PDB entry 3AFN | X-ray diffraction, 1.63 A resolution | chains C and D of the 4 polymer chains in the assembly

# Chain C (and D)
Molecule: Carbonyl reductase
From: Sphingomonas sp
Notes: EC 1.1.1.126; chain D of this document is another copy of the same molecule, construct and numbering; everything in this record applies to it too
UniProt: D6RU56 (D6RU56_9SPHN); residue numbers follow UniProt; this construct covers 1-258
Sequence (258 residues; numbered 1 to 258; the number before each row is that of its first residue):
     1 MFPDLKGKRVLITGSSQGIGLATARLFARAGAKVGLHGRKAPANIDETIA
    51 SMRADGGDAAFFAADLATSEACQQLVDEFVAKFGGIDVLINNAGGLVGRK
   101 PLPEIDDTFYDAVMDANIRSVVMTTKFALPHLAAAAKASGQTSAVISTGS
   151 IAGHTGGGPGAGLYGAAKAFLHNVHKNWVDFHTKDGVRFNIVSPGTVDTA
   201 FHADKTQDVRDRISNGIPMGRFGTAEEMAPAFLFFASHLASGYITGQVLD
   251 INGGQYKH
Not modelled in the structure: 1
Small-molecule neighbours:
  - NADP (NAP; NADP nicotinamide-adenine-dinucleotide phosphate): G14, S15, S16, Q17, G18, I19, G20, H37, G38, R39, K40, A64, D65, L66, A67, N92, A93, G94, G95, A116, N117, T148, G149, S150, Y164, K168, P194, G195, T196, V197, T199, A200, F201, H202
  - tertiary-butyl alcohol (TBU), molecule 1: K100, P101, L102, P103, G158, P159, G160, A161, G162
  - tertiary-butyl alcohol (TBU), molecule 2: N177, W178, F181, H182
From the paper describing this entry:
  - binding site for NADP: G14, S16, Q17, I19, G20, R39, K40, D65, L66, N91, N92, A93, G94, Y164, K168, G195, V197, T199, A200, H202
  - catalytic residues: S150, Y164, K168
  - mutagenesis - S16Y, G38E, R39D, R39D/K40D, K40D/A41D, A41E, S150A, Y164F, K168A: decreased catalytic activity
  - mutagenesis - G38D, R39I, R39V, R39W: decreased binding to NADPH
  - mutagenesis - G38D: unchanged catalytic activity on NADH
  - mutagenesis - G38D/R39E/K40E, G38D/R39D: abolished catalytic activity
  - specificity-determining residues: G38, R39 (by similarity / conservation)

# Interface between chain C and chain D
Residue-residue contacts (75):
  F2(C) - F2(D)  hydrophobic
  K176(C) - K257(D)
  V179(C) - P218(D)  hydrophobic
  V179(C) - K257(D)
  D180(C) - P218(D)
  D180(C) - K257(D)  salt bridge
  T183(C) - P218(D)
  T183(C) - M219(D)
  R188(C) - M219(D)
  T196(C) - Y243(D)
  I217(C) - Y243(D)
  P218(C) - V179(D)  hydrophobic
  P218(C) - D180(D)
  P218(C) - T183(D)
  M219(C) - T183(D)
  M219(C) - R188(D)
  M219(C) - G242(D)
  M219(C) - Y243(D)  hydrophobic
  M219(C) - T245(D)
  R221(C) - Y243(D)  hydrogen bond (backbone-side chain)
  F222(C) - Y243(D)
  G223(C) - Y243(D)  hydrogen bond (backbone-side chain)
  E227(C) - Y243(D)
  M228(C) - Y243(D)  hydrophobic
  P230(C) - L239(D)
  P230(C) - A240(D)
  A231(C) - F234(D)  hydrophobic
  F234(C) - A231(D)  hydrophobic
  F234(C) - F234(D)  hydrophobic
  L239(C) - P230(D)
  A240(C) - P230(D)
  G242(C) - M219(D)
  Y243(C) - T196(D)
  Y243(C) - I217(D)
  Y243(C) - M219(D)  hydrophobic
  Y243(C) - R221(D)  hydrogen bond (side chain-backbone)
  Y243(C) - F222(D)
  Y243(C) - G223(D)  hydrogen bond (side chain-backbone)
  Y243(C) - E227(D)
  Y243(C) - M228(D)  hydrophobic
  Y243(C) - I251(D)
  Y243(C) - N252(D)  hydrogen bond (backbone-backbone)
  Y243(C) - G253(D)  hydrogen bond (backbone-backbone)
  I244(C) - D250(D)
  I244(C) - I251(D)  hydrophobic
  T245(C) - M219(D)
  T245(C) - G253(D)
  T245(C) - G254(D)
  G246(C) - K257(D)
  G246(C) - H258(D)
  Q247(C) - D250(D)
  Q247(C) - N252(D)
  Q247(C) - Y256(D)  hydrogen bond (side chain-backbone)
  Q247(C) - K257(D)
  Q247(C) - H258(D)  hydrogen bond (side chain-backbone)
  V248(C) - H258(D)  hydrogen bond (backbone-backbone)
  D250(C) - I244(D)
  D250(C) - Q247(D)
  I251(C) - Y243(D)
  I251(C) - I244(D)  hydrophobic
  N252(C) - Y243(D)  hydrogen bond (backbone-backbone)
  N252(C) - Q247(D)
  G253(C) - Y243(D)  hydrogen bond (backbone-backbone)
  G253(C) - T245(D)
  G254(C) - T245(D)
  Y256(C) - Q247(D)  hydrogen bond (backbone-side chain)
  K257(C) - K176(D)
  K257(C) - V179(D)
  K257(C) - D180(D)  salt bridge
  K257(C) - G246(D)
  K257(C) - Q247(D)
  H258(C) - G246(D)
  H258(C) - Q247(D)  hydrogen bond (backbone-side chain)
  H258(C) - V248(D)  hydrogen bond (backbone-backbone)
  H258(C) - H258(D)  hydrogen bond (side chain-backbone)
Also at the interface, not in a pair above, chain C (37 interface residues in all): F235, L249
Also at the interface, not in a pair above, chain D (37 interface residues in all): F235, L249

# Overview
Chain C and chain D each contribute 37 residues to their interface, with 15 hydrogen bonds and 2 salt bridges.
Polar pairs include D180(C)-K257(D), R221(C)-Y243(D) and G223(C)-Y243(D). From the paper: catalytic residues
S150(C), Y164(C) and K168(C); S16Y, G38E and R39D of chain C, among others, reduce catalytic activity; 15
substitutions were tested in all.
Chain C and chain D are both Carbonyl reductase (Sphingomonas sp); the structure, Crystal structure of aldose
reductase A1-R complexed with NADP, was determined by X-ray diffraction (same publication as 3AFM).
